3FHU - chains A and B; structure by X-ray diffraction, 2.10 A resolution.

# Chain A (and B)
Molecule: Prepilin
Source organism: Salmonella typhi
Notes: chain B of this document is another copy of the same molecule, construct and numbering; everything in this record applies to it too
UniProt: Q8Z1L1 (Q8Z1L1_SALTI); residues 26-181 here correspond to UniProt positions 56-211 (UniProt number = residue number + 30)
Sequence (156 residues; each row starts with the number of its first residue):
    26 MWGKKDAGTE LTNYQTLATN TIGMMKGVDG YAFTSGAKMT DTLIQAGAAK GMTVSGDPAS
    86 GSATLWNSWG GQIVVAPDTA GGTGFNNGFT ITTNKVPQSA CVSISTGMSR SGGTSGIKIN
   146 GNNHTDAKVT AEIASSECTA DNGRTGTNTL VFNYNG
Not modelled in the structure: 26-31
Cystine bridges: Cys126-Cys163

# Chain A / chain B interface
Pairs across the interface (21):
  Gly33(A) - Gly86(B)
  Thr34(A) - Asp82(B)  hydrogen bond (side chain-backbone)
  Thr34(A) - Pro83(B)  hydrogen bond (side chain-backbone)
  Thr34(A) - Gly86(B)
  Thr37(A) - Ser80(B)
  Thr37(A) - Gly81(B)
  Thr37(A) - Gly86(B)  hydrogen bond (side chain-backbone)
  Thr37(A) - Ala88(B)
  Asn38(A) - Ser80(B)
  Asn38(A) - Gly81(B)  hydrogen bond (side chain-backbone)
  Thr41(A) - Val79(B)
  Thr41(A) - Ser80(B)
  Thr41(A) - Gly81(B)
  Asn45(A) - Thr78(B)
  Asn45(A) - Val79(B)  hydrogen bond (side chain-backbone)
  Gly72(A) - Thr78(B)
  Lys75(A) - Ser80(B)
  Lys75(A) - Trp91(B)
  Lys75(A) - Gly95(B)
  Gly76(A) - Ser80(B)  hydrogen bond (backbone-side chain)
  Gly76(A) - Gly81(B)
Also at the interface, not in a pair above, chain A (12 interface residues in all): Thr44, Ala73, Ala74
Also at the interface, not in a pair above, chain B (13 interface residues in all): Lys75, Met77, Ser87

# In short
12 residues of chain A and 13 residues of chain B are in contact; the contacts include 6 hydrogen bonds. Polar
pairs include Thr34(A)-Asp82(B), Thr34(A)-Pro83(B) and Thr37(A)-Gly86(B).
Both chains are Prepilin (Salmonella typhi). Entry 3FHU (Crystal structure of type IV b pilin from Salmonella
typhi) was determined by X-ray diffraction together with 3FHV from the same study.
